Entry 4D6N (X-ray diffraction, 2.35 A resolution); this record covers chains K and O of the 5 polymer chains in the assembly.

Chain K:
Protein: Homing endonuclease I-dmoi
From: Desulfurococcus mobilis
Notes: EC 3.1.-.-
UniProtKB: P21505 (DMO1_DESMO); numbering as in UniProt (aligned over 2-188)
Sequence (199 residues; numbered 1 to 199; the number before each row is that of its first residue):
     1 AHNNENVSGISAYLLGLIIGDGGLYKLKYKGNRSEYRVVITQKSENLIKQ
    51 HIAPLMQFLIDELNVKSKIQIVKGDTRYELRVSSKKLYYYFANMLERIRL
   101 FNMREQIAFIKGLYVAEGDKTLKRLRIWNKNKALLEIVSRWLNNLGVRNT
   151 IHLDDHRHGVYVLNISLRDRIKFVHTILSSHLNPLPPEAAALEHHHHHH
Disordered / not traced: 1-5, 183-199
Differences from the reference sequence: expression tag (1, 189-199)
Ion coordination: Mg2+ site 1: Gly-20, Glu-117 (shared with 1 residue of chain M; 1 residue of chain N); Mg2+ site 2: Asp-21, Ala-116 (shared with 1 residue of chain L; DC16(O) of chain O)
Curated features (UniProtKB/Swiss-Prot):
  - active site: Asp-21, Glu-117

Chain O:
Molecule: 10-nt DNA strand
Sequence (10 nucleotides; each row starts with the number of its first residue):
    16 CCGGCAAGGC
Ion coordination: Mg2+: DC16 (shared with Asp-21(K), Ala-116(K) of chain K; 1 residue of chain L)

Chain K / chain O interface:
Pairs across the interface (15; chain K residue first):
  Asp-21(K) / DC16(O)  phosphate contact
  Ala-116(K) / DC16(O)  phosphate contact
  Glu-117(K) / DC16(O)  phosphate contact
  Gly-118(K) / DC16(O)  sugar contact
  Asp-119(K) / DC17(O)  phosphate contact
  Lys-120(K) / DC16(O)  salt bridge to the phosphate
  Lys-120(K) / DC17(O)  hydrogen bond to the phosphate
  Thr-121(K) / DC17(O)  phosphate contact
  Thr-121(K) / DG18(O)  phosphate contact
  Lys-123(K) / DG18(O)  salt bridge to the phosphate
  Arg-124(K) / DG19(O)  hydrogen bond to the base
  Arg-126(K) / DC17(O)  base contact
  Arg-126(K) / DG18(O)  hydrogen bond to the base
  Trp-128(K) / DC16(O)  sugar contact
  Trp-128(K) / DC17(O)  base contact
Other interface residues (no listed pair), chain K (12 interface residues in all): Asp-154
Other interface residues (no listed pair), chain O (5 interface residues in all): DC20

Summary:
Chain K and chain O form an interface of 12 and 5 residues respectively, with 3 hydrogen bonds and 2 salt
bridges. Polar pairs include Arg-124(K)/DG19(O), Arg-126(K)/DG18(O) and Lys-120(K)/DC17(O). From UniProt:
active-site residues Asp-21(K) and Glu-117(K) on chain K.
Chain K is Homing endonuclease I-dmoi (Desulfurococcus mobilis) and chain O is a 10-nt DNA strand; the
structure, The crystal structure of I-dmoi in complex with its target DNA at 10 days incubation in ..., was
determined by X-ray diffraction, deposited together with 4D6O, 4UN7, 4UN8, 4UN9, 4UNA, 4UNB, 4UNC and 4UT0.
